9EV2 - chains S1 and S2 of the 108 polymer chains in the assembly; structure by electron microscopy, 3.80 A resolution.

Chain S1 (and S2):
Protein: Tail sheath protein
From: Klebsiella phage KP1
Notes: chain S2 of this document is another copy of the same molecule, construct and numbering; everything in this record applies to it too
Reference sequence: A0A2K9V5S7 (A0A2K9V5S7_9CAUD); residue numbers follow UniProt; this construct covers 1-656
Sequence (656 residues; each row starts with the number of its first residue):
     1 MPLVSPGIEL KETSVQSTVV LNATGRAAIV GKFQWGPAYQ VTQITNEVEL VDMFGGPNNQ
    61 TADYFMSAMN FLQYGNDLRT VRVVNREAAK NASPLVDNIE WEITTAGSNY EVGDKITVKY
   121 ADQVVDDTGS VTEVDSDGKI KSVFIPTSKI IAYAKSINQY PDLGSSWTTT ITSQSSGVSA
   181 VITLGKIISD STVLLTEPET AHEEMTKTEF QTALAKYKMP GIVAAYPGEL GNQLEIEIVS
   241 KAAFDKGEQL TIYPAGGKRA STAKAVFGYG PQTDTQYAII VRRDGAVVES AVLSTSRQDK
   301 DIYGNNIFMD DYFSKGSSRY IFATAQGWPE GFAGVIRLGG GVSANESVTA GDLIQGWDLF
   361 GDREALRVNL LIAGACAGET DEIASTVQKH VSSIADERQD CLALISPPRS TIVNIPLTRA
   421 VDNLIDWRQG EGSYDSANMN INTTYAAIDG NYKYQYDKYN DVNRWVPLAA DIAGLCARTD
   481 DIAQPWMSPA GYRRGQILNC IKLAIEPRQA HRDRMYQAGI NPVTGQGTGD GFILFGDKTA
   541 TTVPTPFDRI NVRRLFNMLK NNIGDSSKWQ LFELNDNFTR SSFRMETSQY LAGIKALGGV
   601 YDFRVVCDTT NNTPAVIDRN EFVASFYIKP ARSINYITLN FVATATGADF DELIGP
Not modelled in the structure: 1
Differences from the reference sequence: conflict I482 (Val in A0A2K9V5S7)

How chain S1 and chain S2 interact:
Contacting residue pairs (43; chain S1 residue first):
  Q509(S1) with L3(S2)
  R512(S1) with S5(S2)
  D513(S1) with V4(S2), hydrogen bond (side chain-backbone); S5(S2), hydrogen bond (side chain-backbone)
  Y516(S1) with V4(S2); S5(S2); P6(S2)
  Q517(S1) with K264(S2); A265(S2)
  F535(S1) with P6(S2)
  T542(S1) with Y269(S2)
  V543(S1) with Q272(S2)
  P544(S1) with Y269(S2); Q272(S2); I302(S2)
  T545(S1) with I302(S2)
  N635(S1) with P6(S2); G7(S2), hydrogen bond (backbone-backbone)
  Y636(S1) with P2(S2), hydrophobic; L3(S2); V4(S2), hydrogen bond (side chain-backbone); S5(S2); P6(S2); G7(S2)
  I637(S1) with G7(S2), hydrogen bond (backbone-backbone); I8(S2), hydrophobic; E9(S2), hydrogen bond (backbone-backbone)
  T638(S1) with E9(S2)
  L639(S1) with E9(S2), hydrogen bond (backbone-backbone); L10(S2); K11(S2), hydrogen bond (backbone-backbone)
  N640(S1) with K11(S2)
  F641(S1) with K11(S2), hydrogen bond (backbone-backbone); E12(S2); T13(S2)
  V642(S1) with T13(S2)
  E652(S1) with K458(S2)
  L653(S1) with K458(S2)
  I654(S1) with S17(S2); T18(S2); V19(S2)
  G655(S1) with V19(S2)
  P656(S1) with V19(S2), hydrophobic
Other interface residues (no listed pair), chain S1 (25 interface residues in all): G536, P546
Other interface residues (no listed pair), chain S2 (27 interface residues in all): S14, V15, L21, G268, Y303, Y456

Overview:
Chain S1 and chain S2 form an interface of 25 and 27 residues respectively; the contacts include 9 hydrogen
bonds. Polar pairs include D513(S1)-V4(S2), D513(S1)-S5(S2) and Y636(S1)-V4(S2).
Both chains are Tail sheath protein (Klebsiella phage KP1). Entry 9EV2 (Tail tube and extended tail sheath
tube of Klebsiella phage KP1 variant vB_Kpn_Lilla1) was determined by electron microscopy.
